1BJE - chain A; structure by X-ray diffraction, 1.80 A resolution.

[Chain A]
Protein: Myoglobin
Source organism: Equus caballus
UniProt: P68082 (MYG_HORSE); residues 1-153 here = UniProt positions 1-153
Amino-acid sequence (153 residues; numbered 1 to 153; the number before each row is that of its first residue):
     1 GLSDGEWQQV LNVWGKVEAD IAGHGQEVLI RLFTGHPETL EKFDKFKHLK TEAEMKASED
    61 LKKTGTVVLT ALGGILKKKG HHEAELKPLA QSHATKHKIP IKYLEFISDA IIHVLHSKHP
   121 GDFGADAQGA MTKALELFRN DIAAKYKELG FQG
Construct notes: engineered mutation T64 (His in P68082)
Ion coordination: heme Fe: H93 (together with azide ion)
Ligand contacts: heme (HEM): L32, T39, K42, F43, K45, V67, V68, A71, L72, L89, S92, H93, H97, I99, Y103, L104, I107, F138

[Overview]
Ligands of chain A: heme.
Chain A is Myoglobin (Equus caballus); the structure, H64T variant of myoglobin (horse heart) recombinant
wild-type complexed with azide, was determined by X-ray diffraction, deposited together with 1AZI.
